PDB entry 2W6H | X-ray diffraction, 5.00 A resolution (low resolution: residue-level contacts below are approximate; hydrogen-bond / salt-bridge calls are withheld) | chains A and G of the 9 polymer chains in the assembly

Chain A:
Name: ATP synthase subunit alpha heart isoform, mitochondrial
From: Bos taurus
Notes: EC 3.6.3.14
UniProtKB: P19483 (ATPA1_BOVIN); residues -42 to 510 here correspond to UniProt positions 1-553 (UniProt number = residue number + 43)
Sequence (553 residues; row label = number of the first residue in the row; numbers below 1 keep their minus sign (Met-42 is residue -42)):
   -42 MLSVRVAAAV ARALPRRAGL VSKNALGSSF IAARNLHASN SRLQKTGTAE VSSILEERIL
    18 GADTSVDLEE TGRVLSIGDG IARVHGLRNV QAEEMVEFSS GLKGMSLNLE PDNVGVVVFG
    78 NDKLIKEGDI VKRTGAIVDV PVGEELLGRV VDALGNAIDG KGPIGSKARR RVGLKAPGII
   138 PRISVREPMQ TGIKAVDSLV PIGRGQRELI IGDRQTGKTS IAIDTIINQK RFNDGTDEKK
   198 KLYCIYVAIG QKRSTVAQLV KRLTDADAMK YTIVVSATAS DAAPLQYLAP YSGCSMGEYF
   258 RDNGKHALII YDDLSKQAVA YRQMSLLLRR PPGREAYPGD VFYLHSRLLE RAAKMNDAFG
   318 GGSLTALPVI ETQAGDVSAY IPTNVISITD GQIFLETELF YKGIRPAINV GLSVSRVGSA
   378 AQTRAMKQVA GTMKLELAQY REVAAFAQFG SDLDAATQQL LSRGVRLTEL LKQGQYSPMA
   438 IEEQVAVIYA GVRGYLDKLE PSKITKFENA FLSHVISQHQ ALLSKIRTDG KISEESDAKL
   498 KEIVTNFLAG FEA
Disordered / not traced: -42 to 23
Curated features (UniProtKB/Swiss-Prot):
  - binding site (ATP): Gln172, Gly174, Lys175, Thr176, Ser177, Gln430, Gln432
  - binding site (Mg(2+)): Thr176, Asp269
  - site: Ser370 (Required for activity)
  - modified residue: Gln1 (Pyrrolidone carboxylic acid), Ser10 (Phosphoserine), Ser22 (Phosphoserine), Ser33 (Phosphoserine), Ser63 (Phosphoserine), Lys80 (N6-acetyllysine), Lys83 (N6-acetyllysine), Lys89 (N6-acetyllysine), Thr91 (Phosphothreonine), Lys118 (N6-acetyllysine), Ser123 (Phosphoserine), Lys124 (N6-acetyllysine), Ser141 (Phosphoserine), Arg161 (Omega-N-methylarginine), Lys187 (N6-acetyllysine), Lys196 (N6-acetyllysine), Lys197 (N6-acetyllysine), Lys218 (N6-acetyllysine), Lys262 (N6-acetyllysine), Lys384 (N6-acetyllysine) and 6 more in UniProt
  - glycosylation: Ser33 (O-linked (GlcNAc) serine)

Chain G:
Name: ATP synthase subunit gamma, mitochondrial
From: Bos taurus
Notes: EC 3.6.3.14
UniProtKB: P05631 (ATPG_BOVIN); residues -24 to 273 here correspond to UniProt positions 1-298 (UniProt number = residue number + 25)
Sequence (298 residues; numbered -24 to 273; the number before each row is that of its first residue; numbers below 1 keep their minus sign (Met-24 is residue -24)):
   -24 MFSRAGVAGL SAWTVQPQWI QVRNMATLKD ITRRLKSIKN IQKITKSMKM VAAAKYARAE
    36 RELKPARVYG VGSLALYEKA DIKTPEDKKK HLIIGVSSDR GLCGAIHSSV AKQMKSEAAN
    96 LAAAGKEVKI IGVGDKIRSI LHRTHSDQFL VTFKEVGRRP PTFGDASVIA LELLNSGYEF
   156 DEGSIIFNRF RSVISYKTEE KPIFSLDTIS SAESMSIYDD IDADVLRNYQ EYSLANIIYY
   216 SLKESTTSEQ SARMTAMDNA SKNASEMIDK LTLTFNRTRQ AVITKELIEI ISGAAALD
Disordered / not traced: -24 to 0, 62-66, 97-100, 273
Curated features (UniProtKB/Swiss-Prot):
  - modified residue: Lys14 (N6-acetyllysine), Lys24 (N6-succinyllysine), Lys30 (N6-acetyllysine), Lys90 (N6-acetyllysine), Ser121 (Phosphoserine), Lys129 (N6-acetyllysine), Lys172 (N6-acetyllysine), Lys245 (N6-succinyllysine)

How chain A and chain G interact:
Pairs across the interface (15; chain A residue first):
  Arg286(A) with Leu272(G)
  Pro289(A) with Ile266(G)
  Gly290(A) with Leu262(G)
  Arg291(A) with Ile258(G); Leu262(G)
  Glu292(A) with Glu261(G); Ile265(G)
  Ala293(A) with Ile265(G)
  Ala331(A) with Lys4(G)
  Glu355(A) with Lys11(G)
  Glu399(A) with Lys18(G)
  Ala402(A) with Asn15(G)
  Phe403(A) with Lys18(G)
  Phe406(A) with Ile19(G)
  Ser408(A) with Arg133(G)
Other interface residues (no listed pair), chain A (14 interface residues in all): Asp409
Other interface residues (no listed pair), chain G (16 interface residues in all): Ser22, Lys30, Arg75, Arg254

In short:
14 residues of chain A face 16 of chain G across their interface. UniProt lists 7 ATP-binding residues and
Mg2+-binding residues Thr176(A) and Asp269(A) on chain A.
Here chain A is ATP synthase subunit alpha heart isoform, mitochondrial and chain G is ATP synthase subunit
gamma, mitochondrial, both from Bos taurus. Entry 2W6H (Low resolution structures of bovine mitochondrial
F1-ATPase during controlled dehydration: Hydration State 4A) was determined by X-ray diffraction, deposited
together with 2W6E, 2W6F, 2W6G, 2W6I and 2W6J.
